2EJ1 - chain A; structure by X-ray diffraction, 1.80 A resolution.

== Chain A ==
Molecule: Endoglucanase
Organism: Clostridium thermocellum
Notes: EC 3.2.1.4, 3.2.1.151; fragment: TIM-like barrel
Reference sequence: P71140 (P71140_CLOTM); residues 5-519 here correspond to UniProt positions 773-1287 (UniProt number = residue number + 768)
Chain sequence (519 residues; row label = number of the first residue in the row):
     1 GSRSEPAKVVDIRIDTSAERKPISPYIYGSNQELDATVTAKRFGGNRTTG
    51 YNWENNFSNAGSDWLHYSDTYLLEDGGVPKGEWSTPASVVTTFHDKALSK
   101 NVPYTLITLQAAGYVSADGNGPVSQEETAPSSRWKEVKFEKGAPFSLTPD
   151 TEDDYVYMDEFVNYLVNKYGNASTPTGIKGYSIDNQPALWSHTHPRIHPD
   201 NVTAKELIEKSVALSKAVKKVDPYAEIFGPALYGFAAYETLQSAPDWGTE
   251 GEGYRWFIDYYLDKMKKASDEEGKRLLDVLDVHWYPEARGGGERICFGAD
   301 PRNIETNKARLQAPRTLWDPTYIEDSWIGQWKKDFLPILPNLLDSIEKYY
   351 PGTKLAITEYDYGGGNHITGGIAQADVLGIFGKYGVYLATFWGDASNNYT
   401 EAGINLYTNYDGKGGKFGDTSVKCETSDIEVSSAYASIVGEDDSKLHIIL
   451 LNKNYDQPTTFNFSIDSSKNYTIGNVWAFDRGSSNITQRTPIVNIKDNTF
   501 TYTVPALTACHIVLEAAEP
Disordered / not traced: 1-6, 516-519
Sequence notes: expression tag (1-4); engineered mutation Q186 (Glu954 in P71140)
Metal / ion sites: Zn2+: D35, E126, A395, E401; Ca2+: E54, D150, D153, Y155

== Overview ==
D35, E126, A395 and E401 coordinate Zn2+. The Ca2+ site is built by E54, D150, D153 and Y155.
Chain A is Endoglucanase (Clostridium thermocellum); the structure, Crystal structure of Cel44A, GH family 44
endoglucanase from Clostridium thermocellum, was determined by X-ray diffraction, deposited together with
2E0P, 2E4T, 2EEX, 2EO7 and 2EQD.
